PDB entry 2YMS | X-ray diffraction, 2.10 A resolution | chains A and C of the 4 polymer chains in the assembly

Chain A:
Name: Outer membrane protein assembly factor bamb
From: Escherichia coli
Notes: fragment: fragments of bamb from e. coli, residues 62-191
UniProt: P77774 (BAMB_ECOLI); residues 62-191 here = UniProt positions 62-191
Sequence (130 residues; each row starts with the number of its first residue):
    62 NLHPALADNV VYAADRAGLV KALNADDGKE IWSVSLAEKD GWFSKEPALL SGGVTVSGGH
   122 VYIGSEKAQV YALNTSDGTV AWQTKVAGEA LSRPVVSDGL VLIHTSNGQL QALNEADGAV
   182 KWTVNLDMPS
Disordered / not traced: 100-105
Metal / ion sites: Na+: D69 (shared with D292(C), Y297(C) of chain C)

Chain C:
Name: Outer membrane protein assembly factor bamb
From: Escherichia coli
Notes: fragment: fragments of bamb from e. coli, residues 248-322
UniProt: P77774 (BAMB_ECOLI); the author numbering skips numbers that UniProt does not, so the offset changes along the chain: 229-248 = UniProt 248-267; 268-322 = UniProt 268-322
Sequence (75 residues; row label = number of the first residue in the row; note: 19 numbers in that range are skipped by the numbering (no residue carries them; nothing is unmodelled there)):
   229 DTTPVVVNGV VFALAYNGNL
   268 TALDLRSGQI MWKRELGSVN DFIVDGNRIY LVDQNDRVMA LTIDGGVTLW TQSDL
Metal / ion sites: Na+: D292, Y297 (shared with D69(A) of chain A)

Chain A / chain C interface:
Residue-residue contacts - 33 pairs, chain A then chain C:
  S153(A) - T230(C)
  V156(A) - P232(C)
  S158(A) - V234(C)
  S158(A) - L272(C)
  D159(A) - L272(C)
  D159(A) - R273(C)  salt bridge
  L161(A) - L272(C)
  L163(A) - V234(C)  hydrophobic
  L163(A) - V239(C)  hydrophobic
  L163(A) - L272(C)  hydrophobic
  H165(A) - T230(C)  hydrogen bond
  H165(A) - L242(C)  hydrogen bond (side chain-backbone)
  L171(A) - L270(C)  hydrophobic
  K182(A) - R273(C)  hydrogen bond (side chain-backbone)
  W183(A) - L272(C)  hydrogen bond (side chain-backbone)
  W183(A) - R273(C)  hydrogen bond (side chain-backbone)
  W183(A) - S274(C)
  W183(A) - G275(C)
  V185(A) - L270(C)  hydrophobic
  V185(A) - G275(C)
  L187(A) - A241(C)  hydrophobic
  L187(A) - A243(C)
  L187(A) - N247(C)
  D188(A) - A243(C)
  D188(A) - Y244(C)
  D188(A) - N245(C)  hydrogen bond (backbone-side chain)
  D188(A) - N247(C)  hydrogen bond (backbone-side chain)
  M189(A) - N247(C)  hydrogen bond (backbone-side chain)
  M189(A) - I277(C)  hydrophobic
  M189(A) - K280(C)  hydrogen bond (backbone-side chain)
  P190(A) - E282(C)
  S191(A) - K280(C)  hydrogen bond
  S191(A) - E282(C)  hydrogen bond (backbone-side chain)
Also at the interface, not in a pair above, chain A (17 interface residues in all): N186
Also at the interface, not in a pair above, chain C (21 interface residues in all): T231, T268, D271

Summary:
17 residues of chain A and 21 residues of chain C are in contact, with 11 hydrogen bonds and 1 salt bridge.
Polar contacts include D159(A)-R273(C), H165(A)-T230(C) and H165(A)-L242(C). D69(A), D292(C) and Y297(C) form
the Na+ site.
Here chain A is Outer membrane protein assembly factor bamb and chain C is Outer membrane protein assembly
factor bamb, both from Escherichia coli. Entry 2YMS (Structure and assembly of a b-propeller with nine blades
and a new conserved repetitive sequence motif) was determined by X-ray diffraction.
